Entry 6Y0V (X-ray diffraction, 1.98 A resolution); this record covers chains A and C of the 7 polymer chains in the assembly.

[Chain A (and C)]
Molecule: Fucose-binding lectin
Source organism: Pseudomonas aeruginosa
Notes: chain C of this document is another copy of the same molecule, construct and numbering; everything in this record applies to it too
UniProt: A0A069Q9V4 (A0A069Q9V4_PSEAI); residues 1-114 here correspond to UniProt positions 2-115 (UniProt number = residue number + 1)
Chain sequence (114 residues; each row starts with the number of its first residue):
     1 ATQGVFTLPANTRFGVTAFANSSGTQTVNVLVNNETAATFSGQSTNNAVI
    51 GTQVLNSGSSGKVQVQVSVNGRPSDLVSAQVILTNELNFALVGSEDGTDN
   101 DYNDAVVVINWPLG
Ion coordination: Ca2+ site 1: Asn21, Asp101, Asn103, Asp104 (together with ZDC) (shared with Gly114(C) of chain C); Ca2+ site 2: Glu95, Asp99, Asp101, Asp104 (together with ZDC); Ca2+ site 3: Gly114 (together with ZDC) (shared with Asn21(C), Asp101(C), Asn103(C), Asp104(C) of chain C)
Residues lining bound ligands: ZDC (3,7-anhydro-2,8-dideoxy-L-glycero-D-gluco-octonic acid): Asn21, Ser22, Ser23, Gly24, Thr45, Glu95, Asp96, Gly97, Asp99, Asp101, Asp104

[Interface between chain A and chain C]
Contacting residue pairs (49):
  Arg13(A) with Asn46(C), hydrogen bond
  Gly15(A) with Asn47(C)
  Thr17(A) with Phe19(C)
  Phe19(A) with Thr17(C)
  Asn21(A) with Leu113(C); Gly114(C), hydrogen bond (side chain-backbone)
  Thr45(A) with Gly114(C)
  Asn46(A) with Arg13(C), hydrogen bond; Val54(C)
  Asn47(A) with Gly15(C); Asn110(C), hydrogen bond; Leu113(C)
  Val54(A) with Asn46(C)
  Ser78(A) with Leu83(C)
  Ala79(A) with Leu83(C), hydrophobic
  Val81(A) with Val81(C), hydrophobic; Leu91(C), hydrophobic
  Leu83(A) with Val77(C); Ser78(C); Ala79(C), hydrophobic
  Thr84(A) with Val77(C); Tyr102(C)
  Glu86(A) with Asn100(C); Asp101(C)
  Leu87(A) with Gly93(C); Tyr102(C); Asn103(C)
  Phe89(A) with Leu91(C), hydrophobic; Val106(C), hydrophobic
  Leu91(A) with Phe89(C), hydrophobic; Leu91(C), hydrophobic
  Gly93(A) with Leu87(C)
  Asn100(A) with Glu86(C)
  Asp101(A) with Glu86(C); Gly114(C)
  Tyr102(A) with Leu87(C)
  Asn103(A) with Pro112(C), hydrogen bond (side chain-backbone); Leu113(C); Gly114(C), hydrogen bond (side chain-backbone)
  Val106(A) with Phe89(C), hydrophobic
  Asn110(A) with Asn47(C), hydrogen bond
  Pro112(A) with Asn103(C), hydrogen bond (backbone-side chain)
  Leu113(A) with Asn21(C); Asn47(C); Asn103(C)
  Gly114(A) with Asn21(C), hydrogen bond (backbone-side chain); Thr45(C); Asp101(C); Asn103(C), hydrogen bond (backbone-side chain)
Other interface residues (no listed pair), chain A (34 interface residues in all): Ser22, Val49, Thr52, Val77, Val92, Val108
Other interface residues (no listed pair), chain C (34 interface residues in all): Ser22, Val49, Thr52, Thr84, Val92, Val108

[In short]
The chain A/chain C interface involves 34 residues from each chain, with 10 hydrogen bonds. Polar contacts
include Arg13(A)-Asn46(C), Asn21(A)-Gly114(C) and Asn47(A)-Asn110(C). Chain A binds compound ZDC. Asn21(A),
Asp101(A), Asn103(A) and Asp104(A) coordinate Ca2+ site 1.
Chain A and chain C are both Fucose-binding lectin (Pseudomonas aeruginosa); the structure, Fucosylated
bicyclic peptide bp71 bound to the fucose binding lectin LecB PA-IIL from Pseudomonas aeruginosa at ..., was
determined by X-ray diffraction, deposited together with 6Y0U.
